Entry 7CAI (electron microscopy, 3.49 A resolution); this record covers chains A and B of the 7 polymer chains in the assembly.

== Chain A (and B) ==
Protein: Spike glycoprotein
Source organism: Severe acute respiratory syndrome coronavirus 2
Notes: chain B of this document is another copy of the same molecule, construct and numbering; everything in this record applies to it too
Reference sequence: P0DTC2 (SPIKE_SARS2); residue numbers follow UniProt; this construct covers 1-1208
Amino-acid sequence (1208 residues; each row starts with the number of its first residue):
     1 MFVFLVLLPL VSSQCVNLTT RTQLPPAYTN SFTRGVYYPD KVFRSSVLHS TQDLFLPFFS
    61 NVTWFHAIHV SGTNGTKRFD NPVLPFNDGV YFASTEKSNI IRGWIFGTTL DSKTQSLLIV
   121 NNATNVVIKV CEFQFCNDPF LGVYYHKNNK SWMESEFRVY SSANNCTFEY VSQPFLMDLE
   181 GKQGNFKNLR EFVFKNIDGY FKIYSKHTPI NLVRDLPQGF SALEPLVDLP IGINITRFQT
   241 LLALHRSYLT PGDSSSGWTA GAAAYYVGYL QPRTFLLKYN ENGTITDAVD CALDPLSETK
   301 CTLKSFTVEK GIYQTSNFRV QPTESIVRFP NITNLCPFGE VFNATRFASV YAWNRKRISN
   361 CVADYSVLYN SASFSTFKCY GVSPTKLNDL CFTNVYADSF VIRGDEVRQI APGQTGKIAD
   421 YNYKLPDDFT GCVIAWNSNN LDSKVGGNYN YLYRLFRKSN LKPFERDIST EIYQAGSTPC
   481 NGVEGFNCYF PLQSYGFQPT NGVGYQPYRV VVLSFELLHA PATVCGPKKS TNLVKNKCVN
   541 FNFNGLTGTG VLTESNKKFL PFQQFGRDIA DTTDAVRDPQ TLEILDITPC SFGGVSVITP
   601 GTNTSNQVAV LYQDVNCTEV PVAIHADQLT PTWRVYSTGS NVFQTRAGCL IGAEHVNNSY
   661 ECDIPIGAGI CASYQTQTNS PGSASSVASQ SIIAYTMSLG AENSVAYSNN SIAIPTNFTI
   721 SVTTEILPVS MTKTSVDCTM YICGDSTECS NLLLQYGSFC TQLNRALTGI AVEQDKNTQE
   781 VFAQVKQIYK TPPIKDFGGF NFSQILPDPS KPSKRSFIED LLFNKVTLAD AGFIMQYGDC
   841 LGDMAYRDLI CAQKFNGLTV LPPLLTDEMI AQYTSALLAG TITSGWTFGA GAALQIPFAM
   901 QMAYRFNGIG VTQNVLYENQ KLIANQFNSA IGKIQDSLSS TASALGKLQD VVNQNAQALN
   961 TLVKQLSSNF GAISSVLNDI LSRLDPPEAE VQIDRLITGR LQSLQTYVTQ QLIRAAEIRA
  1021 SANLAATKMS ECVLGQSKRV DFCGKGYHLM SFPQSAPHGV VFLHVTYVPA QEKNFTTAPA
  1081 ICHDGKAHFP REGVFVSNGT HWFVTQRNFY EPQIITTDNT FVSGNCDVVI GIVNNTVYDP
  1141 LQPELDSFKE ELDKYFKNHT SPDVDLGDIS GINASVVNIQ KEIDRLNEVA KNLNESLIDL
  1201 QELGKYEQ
Disordered / not traced: 1-24, 70-79, 173-185, 246-262, 445-446, 621-640, 677-688, 828-853, 1148-1208
Differences from the reference sequence: engineered mutation Gly682 (Arg in P0DTC2), Ser683 (Arg in P0DTC2), Ser685 (Arg in P0DTC2), Met835 (Lys in P0DTC2), Met844 (Ile in P0DTC2), Tyr846 (Ala in P0DTC2), Pro986 (Lys in P0DTC2), Pro987 (Val in P0DTC2)
Disulfides: Cys131-Cys166, Cys291-Cys301, Cys336-Cys361, Cys379-Cys432, Cys480-Cys488, Cys617-Cys649, Cys662-Cys671, Cys738-Cys760, Cys743-Cys749, Cys1032-Cys1043, Cys1082-Cys1126
Covalent attachments: N-acetylglucosamine (NAG) linked to Asn61, Asn122, Asn234, Asn282, Asn331, Asn343, Asn603, Asn616, Asn657, Asn709, Asn717, Asn801, Asn1074, Asn1098, Asn1134
Curated features (UniProtKB/Swiss-Prot):
  - region: Asn280 to Cys301 (Putative superantigen), Arg403 to Asp405 (Integrin-binding motif), Asn448 to Phe456 (Immunodominant HLA epitope recognized by the CD8+), Pro681, Ala684 (Putative superantigen), Ser816 to Tyr837 (Fusion peptide 1), Asp1163 to Glu1202 (Heptad repeat 2)
  - site: Arg815, Ser816 (Cleavage)
  - glycosylation: Asn17 (N-linked (GlcNAc...) (complex) asparagine), Asn61 (N-linked (GlcNAc...) (hybrid) asparagine), Asn74 (N-linked (GlcNAc...) (complex) asparagine), Asn122 (N-linked (GlcNAc...) (hybrid) asparagine), Asn149 (N-linked (GlcNAc...) (complex) asparagine), Asn165 (N-linked (GlcNAc...) (complex) asparagine), Asn234 (N-linked (GlcNAc...) (high mannose) asparagine), Asn282 (N-linked (GlcNAc...) (complex) asparagine), Thr323 (O-linked (GalNAc) threonine), Ser325 (O-linked (HexNAc...) serine), Asn331 (N-linked (GlcNAc...) (complex) asparagine), Asn343 (N-linked (GlcNAc...) (complex) asparagine), Asn603 (N-linked (GlcNAc...) (hybrid) asparagine), Asn616 (N-linked (GlcNAc...) (complex) asparagine), Asn657 (N-linked (GlcNAc...) (complex) asparagine), Thr676 (O-linked (GlcNAc...) threonine), Thr678 (O-linked (GlcNAc...) threonine), Asn709 (N-linked (GlcNAc...) (high mannose) asparagine), Asn717 (N-linked (GlcNAc...) (hybrid) asparagine), Asn801 (N-linked (GlcNAc...) (hybrid) asparagine) and 6 more in UniProt
  - natural variant: Leu5 (L5F: In strain: Iota/B.1.526), Ser13 (S13I: In strain: Epsilon/B.1.427/B.1.429), Leu18 (L18F: In strain: Beta/B.1.351, Gamma/P.1 and 1 more), Thr19 (T19I: In strain: Omicron/BQ.1.1, Omicron/XBB.1.5 and 1 more; T19R: In strain: Delta/B.1.617.2, Omicron/BA.2 and 4 more), Thr20 (T20N: In strain: Gamma/P.1), Leu24 to Ala27 (sequence variant, change not given here; In strain: Omicron/BA.2, Omicron/BA.2.12.1 and 6 more), Pro26 (P26S: In strain: Gamma/P.1), Gln52 (Q52H: In strain: Omicron/EG.5.1), Ala67 (A67V: In strain: Eta/B.1.525, Omicron/BA.1), His69 to Val70 (deletion: In strain: Alpha/B.1.1.7, Eta/B.1.525 and 5 more), Gly75 (G75V: In strain: Lambda/C.37), Thr76 (T76I: In strain: Lambda/C.37), 82 further natural variant entries in UniProt
  - mutagenesis: His69 to Val70 (Increased incorporation of cleaved spike into virions), Asn121 (N121Q: Partial loss of biliverdin affinity), Arg190 (R190K: Partial loss of biliverdin affinity), Asn234 (N234Q: Increased resistance to neutralizing antibodies), Asn331 (N331Q: Reduced viral infectivity), Asn343 (N343Q: Reduced viral infectivity), Leu452 (L452R: Increased resistance to neutralizing antibodies. Decreases HLA binding to NF9 epitope. Increased binding affinity to human ACE2), Tyr453 (Y453F: Decreased HLA binding to NF9 epitope. Increased binding affinity to human ACE2), Ala475 (A475V: Increased resistance to neutralizing antibodies), Val483 (V483A: Increased resistance to neutralizing antibodies), Glu484 (E484D: Increased replication in human TMEM106B overexpressing cells), Phe490 (F490L: Increased resistance to neutralizing antibodies and human covalescent sera neutralization), 12 further mutagenesis entries in UniProt
From the paper describing this entry:
  - mutagenesis - V367F: unchanged binding to H014

== How chain A and chain B interact ==
Pairs across the interface - 133 pairs, chain A then chain B:
  Tyr38(A) with Phe562(B), hydrophobic
  Asp40(A) with Phe562(B)
  Lys41(A) with Phe562(B); Gln563(B); Gln564(B), hydrogen bond (backbone-backbone)
  Val42(A) with Gln563(B), hydrogen bond (backbone-side chain); Arg567(B)
  Phe43(A) with Lys558(B); Phe559(B), hydrophobic; Gln563(B), hydrogen bond (backbone-side chain); Phe565(B); Gly566(B); Arg567(B), hydrogen bond (backbone-backbone)
  Arg44(A) with Gln563(B); Arg567(B)
  Val47(A) with Ile569(B), hydrophobic
  Glu224(A) with Phe562(B)
  Pro225(A) with Phe562(B)
  Asn282(A) with Lys558(B); Leu560(B)
  Gly283(A) with Gln563(B)
  Asp737(A) with Asn317(B)
  Met740(A) with Arg319(B), hydrogen bond; Phe592(B), hydrophobic
  Asp745(A) with Arg319(B), salt bridge
  Gln755(A) with Ser968(B), hydrogen bond (backbone-side chain); Asn969(B); Gly971(B)
  Tyr756(A) with Gln965(B); Phe970(B), hydrophobic
  Ser758(A) with Thr961(B); Gln965(B), hydrogen bond
  Phe759(A) with Gln965(B); Ser1003(B)
  Gln762(A) with Thr961(B); Thr1006(B)
  Arg765(A) with Gln957(B); Thr961(B)
  Lys786(A) with Gly700(B); Lys1045(B)
  Gln787(A) with Asn703(B), hydrogen bond
  Ile788(A) with Leu699(B); Ala701(B), hydrogen bond (backbone-backbone); Glu702(B); Asn703(B), hydrogen bond (backbone-backbone)
  Tyr789(A) with Asn703(B); Val705(B), hydrophobic
  Lys790(A) with Glu702(B); Asn703(B), hydrogen bond (backbone-backbone); Ser704(B)
  Pro792(A) with Tyr707(B), hydrophobic
  Asp796(A) with Tyr707(B), hydrogen bond (backbone-side chain); Asn709(B)
  Phe797(A) with Tyr707(B)
  Lys854(A) with Pro589(B)
  Phe855(A) with Asp568(B); Thr572(B); Phe592(B)
  Leu861(A) with Gln613(B)
  Pro862(A) with Gly667(B)
  Pro863(A) with Ala668(B)
  Leu864(A) with Pro665(B), hydrophobic; Ile666(B); Ala668(B); Gly669(B), hydrogen bond (backbone-backbone)
  Thr866(A) with Ala668(B)
  Met869(A) with Gly669(B); Met697(B)
  Tyr873(A) with Leu699(B)
  Thr883(A) with Val705(B); Tyr707(B)
  Trp886(A) with Tyr1047(B), hydrogen bond
  Gly889(A) with Asp1041(B); Lys1045(B); Gly1046(B)
  Ala890(A) with Lys1045(B); Gly1046(B); Tyr1047(B); Val1068(B); Pro1069(B)
  Gly891(A) with Lys1045(B)
  Ala892(A) with Glu1072(B)
  Ala893(A) with Val705(B), hydrophobic
  Leu894(A) with Ala713(B); Pro715(B); Glu1072(B)
  Gln895(A) with Val705(B); Ala706(B); Ser711(B); Ile712(B); Ala713(B), hydrogen bond (backbone-backbone); Asn1074(B), hydrogen bond
  Ile896(A) with Tyr707(B); Ser711(B); Ile712(B), hydrophobic
  Pro897(A) with Tyr707(B), hydrophobic; Asn709(B); Ser711(B); Thr1077(B)
  Phe898(A) with Tyr707(B), hydrogen bond (backbone-side chain)
  Met900(A) with Thr1077(B), hydrogen bond; Pro1079(B), hydrophobic
  Tyr904(A) with Gly1093(B), hydrogen bond (side chain-backbone); Val1094(B); Arg1107(B)
  Thr912(A) with Phe1121(B)
  Gln913(A) with Phe1089(B); Pro1090(B), hydrogen bond (side chain-backbone); Phe1121(B)
  Asn914(A) with Phe1089(B); Ser1123(B), hydrogen bond
  Tyr917(A) with Pro1079(B); Phe1089(B), hydrophobic
  Glu918(A) with Ser1123(B), hydrogen bond; Gly1124(B); Val1128(B)
  Gln920(A) with Ile1130(B)
  Lys921(A) with Ile1130(B)
  Val963(A) with Ala570(B), hydrophobic
  Gln1005(A) with Gln1002(B), hydrogen bond; Thr1006(B), hydrogen bond
  Thr1009(A) with Thr1009(B)
  Leu1012(A) with Gln1010(B); Ile1013(B), hydrophobic
  Thr1027(A) with Arg1039(B)
  Ser1030(A) with Val1040(B)
  Glu1031(A) with Arg1039(B), salt bridge; Val1040(B)
  Leu1034(A) with Asp1041(B)
  Gly1035(A) with Val1040(B)
  Arg1039(A) with Arg1039(B)
  Glu1111(A) with Ser1123(B)
  Leu1141(A) with Leu1141(B), hydrophobic
Also at the interface, not in a pair above, chain A (79 interface residues in all): Gly757, Gln872, Thr887, Phe888, Asn907, Val991, Asp994, Ile1013, Glu1144
Also at the interface, not in a pair above, chain B (82 interface residues in all): Ala647, Thr696, Ser708, Asn710, Arg995, Phe1042, Ala1078, Val1129

== Summary ==
Chain A and chain B form an interface of 79 and 82 residues respectively; the contacts include 24 hydrogen
bonds and 2 salt bridges. Polar pairs include Asp745(A)-Arg319(B), Glu1031(A)-Arg1039(B) and
Val42(A)-Gln563(B). Covalently linked N-acetylglucosamine: at Asn61(A), Asn122(A), Asn234(A), Asn282(A),
Asn331(A) and Asn343(A) and 9 more. From the paper: V367F of chain A leaves binding to H014 unchanged.
Both chains are Spike glycoprotein (Severe acute respiratory syndrome coronavirus 2). Entry 7CAI (SARS-CoV-2 S
trimer with two RBDs in the open state and complexed with two H014 Fab) was determined by electron microscopy
together with 7CAC, 7CAB, 7CAK and 7CAH from the same study.
